6P8S - chains A and C of the 3 polymer chains in the assembly; structure by X-ray diffraction, 2.00 A resolution.

[Chain A]
Molecule: HORMA domain containing protein
From: Pseudomonas aeruginosa
Reference sequence: Q8GQ50 (Q8GQ50_PSEAI); residues 1-166 here = UniProt positions 1-166
Amino-acid sequence (166 residues; row label = number of the first residue in the row):
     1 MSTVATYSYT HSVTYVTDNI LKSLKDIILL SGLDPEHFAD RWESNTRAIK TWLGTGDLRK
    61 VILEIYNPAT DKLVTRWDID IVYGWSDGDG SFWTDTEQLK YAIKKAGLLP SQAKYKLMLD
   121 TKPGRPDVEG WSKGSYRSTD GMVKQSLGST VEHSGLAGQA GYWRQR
Not modelled in the structure: 1-4

[Chain C]
Molecule: HORMA1
From: Pseudomonas aeruginosa
Reference sequence: A0A0F6RRN7 (A0A0F6RRN7_PSEAI); residues 1-133 here = UniProt positions 1-133
Amino-acid sequence (133 residues; row label = number of the first residue in the row):
     1 MTTVVSRTFR SSPHRDALQT WDAIVELLTQ GKDGTARSEL RAVTGVAASL IADQAPKSAP
    61 IVATCDGPRT RIYCLFDEDA IDGDDANEEV LGFEPLKGDW GVSLPCPKEQ LGWVQSALKK
   121 HSSRIIARDL SQG
Not modelled in the structure: 1

[Interface between chain A and chain C]
Contacting residue pairs (36):
  Thr6(A) with Ile81(C)
  His11(A) with Pro13(C); Ile81(C)
  Thr14(A) with Ser12(C); Pro13(C); Arg15(C); Asp16(C)
  Tyr15(A) with Asp77(C)
  Asp18(A) with Ser12(C), hydrogen bond; Arg15(C); Asp16(C); Ala17(C), hydrogen bond (side chain-backbone)
  Lys22(A) with Asp53(C), salt bridge
  Lys25(A) with Ser49(C); Asp53(C), salt bridge; Gln110(C)
  Leu29(A) with Gln110(C); Trp113(C)
  Asp34(A) with Trp113(C)
  Pro35(A) with Trp113(C)
  Glu36(A) with Trp113(C); Lys120(C), salt bridge
  Ala39(A) with Gly45(C); Val46(C)
  Trp42(A) with Gly45(C); Ala48(C); Ser49(C); Ala52(C), hydrophobic
  Glu43(A) with Leu18(C); Arg41(C), salt bridge
  Thr46(A) with Asp16(C)
  Arg47(A) with Leu18(C)
  Lys50(A) with Asp16(C), salt bridge; Gln19(C), hydrogen bond
  Phe92(A) with Asp77(C); Glu78(C)
Other interface residues (no listed pair), chain A (19 interface residues in all): Asp26
Other interface residues (no listed pair), chain C (23 interface residues in all): His14, Glu109, Ala117

[In short]
Chain A and chain C form an interface of 19 and 23 residues respectively; the contacts include 3 hydrogen
bonds and 5 salt bridges. Polar contacts include Lys22(A)-Asp53(C), Lys25(A)-Asp53(C) and Glu36(A)-Lys120(C).
Chain A is HORMA domain containing protein and chain C is HORMA1, both from Pseudomonas aeruginosa; the
structure, Structure of P. aeruginosa ATCC27853 HORMA1:HORMA2:Peptide 1 complex, was determined by X-ray
diffraction together with 6P8U, 6P8V and 6U7B from the same study.
